Entry 7IA5 (X-ray diffraction, 2.03 A resolution); this record covers chains A and B.

# Chain A
Protein: Serine protease subunit NS2B
Organism: Zika virus
UniProt: Q32ZE1 (POLG_ZIKV); residues 46-89 here correspond to UniProt positions 1414-1457 (UniProt number = residue number + 1368)
Sequence (46 residues; numbered 44 to 89; the number before each row is that of its first residue):
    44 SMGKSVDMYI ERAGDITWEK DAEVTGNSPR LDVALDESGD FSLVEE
Not modelled in the structure: 44-49, 89
Sequence notes: expression tag (44-45)
Small-molecule neighbours: A1B8M (N-(2,3-dihydro-1H-isoindol-5-yl)-3,3-dimethyl-2-oxo-2,3-dihydro-1H-indole-5-carboxamide): Ser-81, Gly-82, Asp-83

# Chain B
Protein: Serine protease NS3
Organism: Zika virus
Notes: EC 3.4.21.91, 3.6.1.15, 3.6.4.13
UniProt: Q32ZE1 (POLG_ZIKV); residues 11-177 here correspond to UniProt positions 1509-1675 (UniProt number = residue number + 1498)
Sequence (168 residues; row label = number of the first residue in the row):
    10 MKEVKKGETT DGVYRVMTRR LLGSTQVGVG VMQEGVFHTM WHVTKGAALR SGEGRLDPYW
    70 GDVKQDLVSY CGPWKLDAAW DGLSEVQLLA VPPGERAKNI QTLPGIFKTK DGDIGAVALD
   130 YPAGTSGSPI LDKCGRVIGL YGNGVVIKNG SYVSAITQGK REEETPVE
Not modelled in the structure: 10-15, 172-177
Sequence notes: initiating methionine (10); conflict Lys-107 (Arg1605 in Q32ZE1)
Small-molecule neighbours: A1B8M (N-(2,3-dihydro-1H-isoindol-5-yl)-3,3-dimethyl-2-oxo-2,3-dihydro-1H-indole-5-carboxamide): His-51, Asp-75, Asp-129, Tyr-130, Pro-131, Ala-132, Ser-135, Tyr-150, Gly-151, Asn-152, Tyr-161

# How chain A and chain B interact
Pairs across the interface - 98 pairs, chain A then chain B:
  Asp-50(A) / Thr-27(B)
  Asp-50(A) / Arg-28(B)
  Asp-50(A) / Arg-29(B)
  Asp-50(A) / Arg-59(B)  salt bridge
  Met-51(A) / Met-26(B)
  Met-51(A) / Val-36(B)  hydrophobic
  Met-51(A) / Val-52(B)
  Met-51(A) / Thr-53(B)
  Met-51(A) / Leu-58(B)  hydrophobic
  Met-51(A) / Arg-59(B)  hydrogen bond (backbone-backbone)
  Tyr-52(A) / Arg-24(B)
  Tyr-52(A) / Val-25(B)
  Tyr-52(A) / Met-26(B)  hydrogen bond (backbone-backbone)
  Tyr-52(A) / Arg-28(B)  hydrogen bond
  Tyr-52(A) / Ser-33(B)  hydrogen bond
  Tyr-52(A) / Arg-59(B)
  Ile-53(A) / Tyr-23(B)  hydrophobic
  Ile-53(A) / Arg-24(B)
  Ile-53(A) / Met-41(B)  hydrophobic
  Ile-53(A) / Phe-46(B)  hydrophobic
  Ile-53(A) / Arg-59(B)  hydrogen bond (backbone-backbone)
  Ile-53(A) / Ser-60(B)
  Ile-53(A) / Leu-65(B)  hydrophobic
  Glu-54(A) / Tyr-23(B)
  Glu-54(A) / Arg-24(B)  hydrogen bond (backbone-backbone)
  Arg-55(A) / Glu-17(B)
  Arg-55(A) / Asp-20(B)  hydrogen bond (side chain-backbone)
  Arg-55(A) / Gly-21(B)
  Arg-55(A) / Val-22(B)
  Arg-55(A) / Tyr-23(B)
  Ala-56(A) / Val-22(B)  hydrogen bond (backbone-backbone)
  Ala-56(A) / Tyr-23(B)
  Ala-56(A) / Val-100(B)  hydrophobic
  Ala-56(A) / Ala-106(B)
  Gly-57(A) / Gly-21(B)
  Gly-57(A) / Val-22(B)  hydrogen bond (backbone-backbone)
  Asp-58(A) / Leu-98(B)
  Ile-59(A) / Gly-21(B)
  Ile-59(A) / Val-22(B)
  Ile-59(A) / Val-40(B)  hydrophobic
  Ile-59(A) / Leu-98(B)  hydrophobic
  Ile-59(A) / Leu-140(B)  hydrophobic
  Ile-59(A) / Gly-144(B)
  Thr-60(A) / Asn-108(B)  hydrogen bond (backbone-side chain)
  Thr-60(A) / Leu-140(B)
  Trp-61(A) / Glu-94(B)
  Trp-61(A) / Val-95(B)
  Trp-61(A) / Gln-96(B)
  Trp-61(A) / Gln-110(B)
  Trp-61(A) / Leu-140(B)
  Trp-61(A) / Asp-141(B)
  Trp-61(A) / Lys-142(B)
  Glu-62(A) / Gln-96(B)  hydrogen bond (backbone-side chain)
  Glu-62(A) / Asn-108(B)
  Ala-65(A) / Gln-96(B)
  Ala-65(A) / Asn-108(B)
  Glu-66(A) / Ile-109(B)
  Glu-66(A) / Gln-110(B)  hydrogen bond (backbone-backbone)
  Val-67(A) / Glu-94(B)
  Val-67(A) / Gln-110(B)
  Thr-68(A) / Ile-109(B)
  Thr-68(A) / Gln-110(B)  hydrogen bond (backbone-backbone)
  Thr-68(A) / Thr-111(B)  hydrogen bond (backbone-side chain)
  Thr-68(A) / Leu-128(B)
  Gly-69(A) / Thr-111(B)  hydrogen bond (backbone-side chain)
  Gly-69(A) / Ala-127(B)
  Asn-70(A) / Leu-112(B)
  Asn-70(A) / Ala-127(B)
  Ser-71(A) / Leu-112(B)  hydrogen bond (side chain-backbone)
  Ser-71(A) / Pro-113(B)
  Ser-71(A) / Gly-114(B)
  Pro-72(A) / Gly-114(B)
  Pro-72(A) / Ile-115(B)  hydrogen bond (backbone-backbone)
  Pro-72(A) / Val-162(B)  hydrophobic
  Arg-73(A) / Ile-115(B)
  Arg-73(A) / Lys-117(B)
  Leu-74(A) / Ile-115(B)  hydrogen bond (backbone-backbone)
  Leu-74(A) / Phe-116(B)
  Leu-74(A) / Lys-117(B)  hydrogen bond (backbone-backbone)
  Leu-74(A) / Ile-156(B)  hydrophobic
  Asp-75(A) / Lys-117(B)
  Val-76(A) / Phe-116(B)  hydrophobic
  Val-76(A) / Lys-117(B)  hydrogen bond (backbone-backbone)
  Val-76(A) / Thr-118(B)
  Leu-78(A) / Lys-73(B)
  Asp-79(A) / Lys-73(B)
  Glu-80(A) / Lys-73(B)
  Ser-81(A) / Val-72(B)
  Gly-82(A) / Val-72(B)
  Gly-82(A) / Lys-73(B)
  Gly-82(A) / Asn-152(B)  hydrogen bond (backbone-side chain)
  Phe-84(A) / Phe-116(B)  hydrophobic
  Phe-84(A) / Asn-152(B)
  Phe-84(A) / Gly-153(B)
  Ser-85(A) / Val-154(B)
  Leu-86(A) / Val-154(B)
  Leu-86(A) / Val-155(B)
  Leu-86(A) / Lys-157(B)
Also at the interface, not in a pair above, chain B (59 interface residues in all): Thr-19, Ala-57, Pro-138, Val-146, Ala-164

# In short
Chain A and chain B form an interface of 33 and 59 residues respectively, with 21 hydrogen bonds and 1 salt
bridge. Polar contacts include Asp-50(A)/Arg-59(B), Tyr-52(A)/Arg-28(B) and Tyr-52(A)/Ser-33(B). Compound
A1B8M is bound between chain A and chain B.
Here chain A is Serine protease subunit NS2B and chain B is Serine protease NS3, both from Zika virus. Entry
7IA5 (Group deposition of ZIKV NS2B-NS3 protease in complex with inhibitors from ASAP Discovery Consortium --
Crystal ...) was determined by X-ray diffraction.
